Entry 6LFO (electron microscopy, 3.40 A resolution); this record covers chains B and C of the 6 polymer chains in the assembly.

[Chain B]
Name: Guanine nucleotide-binding protein G(I)/G(S)/G(T) subunit beta-1
Organism: Homo sapiens
UniProtKB: P62873 (GBB1_HUMAN); residue numbers follow UniProt; this construct covers 2-340
Chain sequence (346 residues; row label = number of the first residue in the row; numbers below 1 keep their minus sign (Ile-5 is residue -5)):
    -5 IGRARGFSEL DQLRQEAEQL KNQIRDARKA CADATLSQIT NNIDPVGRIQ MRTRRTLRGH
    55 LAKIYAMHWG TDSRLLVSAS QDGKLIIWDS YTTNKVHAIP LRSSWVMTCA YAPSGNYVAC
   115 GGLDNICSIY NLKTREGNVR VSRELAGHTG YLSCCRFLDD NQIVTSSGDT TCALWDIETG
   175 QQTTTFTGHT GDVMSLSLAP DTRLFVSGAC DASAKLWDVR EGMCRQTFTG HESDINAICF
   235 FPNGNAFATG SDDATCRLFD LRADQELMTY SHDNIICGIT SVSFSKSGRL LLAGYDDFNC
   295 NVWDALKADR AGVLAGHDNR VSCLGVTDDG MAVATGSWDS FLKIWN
Disordered / not traced: -5 to 2
Construct notes: expression tag (-5 to 1)

[Chain C]
Name: Guanine nucleotide-binding protein G(I)/G(S)/G(O) subunit gamma-2
Organism: Homo sapiens
UniProtKB: P59768 (GBG2_HUMAN); numbering as in UniProt (aligned over 1-71)
Chain sequence (71 residues; each row starts with the number of its first residue):
     1 MASNNTASIA QARKLVEQLK MEANIDRIKV SKAAADLMAY CEAHAKEDPL LTPVPASENP
    61 FREKKFFCAI L
Disordered / not traced: 1-6, 64-71

[Chain B / chain C interface]
Residue-residue contacts (76):
  Glu3(B) - Ile9(C)
  Leu4(B) - Ile9(C)  hydrophobic
  Ala11(B) - Leu15(C)  hydrophobic
  Ala11(B) - Leu19(C)
  Leu14(B) - Val16(C)
  Leu14(B) - Leu19(C)
  Leu14(B) - Lys20(C)
  Ile18(B) - Ala23(C)  hydrophobic
  Ala21(B) - Arg27(C)
  Cys25(B) - Arg27(C)
  Cys25(B) - Ile28(C)
  Cys25(B) - Lys29(C)
  Cys25(B) - Val30(C)  hydrogen bond (backbone-backbone)
  Ala26(B) - Val30(C)  hydrophobic
  Asp27(B) - Ser31(C)
  Ala28(B) - Val30(C)
  Leu30(B) - Ala34(C)  hydrophobic
  Ile33(B) - Ser31(C)
  Ile33(B) - Ala34(C)  hydrophobic
  Val40(B) - Leu51(C)  hydrophobic
  Ile43(B) - Leu50(C)
  Met45(B) - Leu50(C)  hydrophobic
  Arg48(B) - Phe61(C)  hydrogen bond (side chain-backbone)
  Arg48(B) - Glu63(C)
  Arg49(B) - Pro60(C)
  Arg49(B) - Phe61(C)
  Arg49(B) - Arg62(C)
  Arg49(B) - Glu63(C)
  Ser84(B) - Phe61(C)
  Tyr85(B) - Pro60(C)  hydrophobic
  Tyr85(B) - Phe61(C)  hydrophobic
  Met217(B) - Met21(C)  hydrophobic
  Cys218(B) - Gln18(C)
  Cys218(B) - Glu22(C)
  Arg219(B) - Glu22(C)
  Gln220(B) - Glu22(C)
  Thr221(B) - Glu22(C)
  Phe235(B) - Leu37(C)  hydrophobic
  Phe235(B) - Tyr40(C)  hydrophobic
  Pro236(B) - Tyr40(C)
  Ala240(B) - Leu37(C)  hydrophobic
  Leu252(B) - Leu37(C)  hydrophobic
  Asp254(B) - Ala33(C)
  Arg256(B) - Arg27(C)
  Arg256(B) - Ile28(C)  hydrogen bond (backbone-backbone)
  Ala257(B) - Ile28(C)
  Ala257(B) - Ala33(C)  hydrophobic
  Asp258(B) - Ile25(C)
  Asp258(B) - Arg27(C)  salt bridge
  Gln259(B) - Val30(C)
  Leu261(B) - Val30(C)  hydrophobic
  Ser279(B) - Leu50(C)
  Lys280(B) - Glu47(C)
  Lys280(B) - Asp48(C)
  Ser281(B) - Tyr40(C)
  Ser281(B) - Cys41(C)  hydrogen bond (backbone-side chain)
  Ser281(B) - His44(C)
  Ser281(B) - Asp48(C)
  Ser281(B) - Leu51(C)
  Gly282(B) - Cys41(C)  hydrogen bond (backbone-side chain)
  Arg283(B) - Cys41(C)
  Arg283(B) - Leu51(C)
  Leu284(B) - Leu51(C)  hydrophobic
  Leu300(B) - Met38(C)  hydrophobic
  Leu300(B) - Cys41(C)  hydrophobic
  Asp323(B) - Pro49(C)
  Gly324(B) - Pro49(C)
  Gly324(B) - Leu50(C)
  Met325(B) - Pro49(C)  hydrophobic
  Met325(B) - Leu50(C)
  Met325(B) - Pro60(C)
  Ala326(B) - Phe61(C)  hydrophobic
  Val327(B) - Leu50(C)  hydrophobic
  Asn340(B) - Leu50(C)
  Asn340(B) - Asn59(C)  hydrogen bond
  Asn340(B) - Phe61(C)
Interface residues without a listed pair, chain B (54 interface residues in all): Leu7, Glu10, Lys15, Thr34, Asn237, Leu286, Ile338
Interface residues without a listed pair, chain C (38 interface residues in all): Ser8, Ala12, Arg13, Asp26, Asp36, Ala45

[In short]
54 residues of chain B and 38 residues of chain C are in contact, with 6 hydrogen bonds and 1 salt bridge.
Among the polar pairs are Asp258(B)-Arg27(C), Arg48(B)-Phe61(C) and Ser281(B)-Cys41(C).
Chain B is Guanine nucleotide-binding protein G(I)/G(S)/G(T) subunit beta-1 and chain C is Guanine
nucleotide-binding protein G(I)/G(S)/G(O) subunit gamma-2, both from Homo sapiens; the structure, Cryo-EM
structure of a class A GPCR monomer, was determined by electron microscopy together with 6LFL and 6LFM from
the same study.
